7M57 - chains C and JJ of the 109 polymer chains in the assembly; structure by X-ray diffraction, 4.00 A resolution.

== Chain C (and JJ) ==
Molecule: Coat protein
Organism: Satellite tobacco mosaic virus
Notes: chain JJ of this document is another copy of the same molecule, construct and numbering; everything in this record applies to it too
UniProt: P17574 (COAT_STMV); residue numbers follow UniProt; this construct covers 1-159
Amino-acid sequence (159 residues; row label = number of the first residue in the row):
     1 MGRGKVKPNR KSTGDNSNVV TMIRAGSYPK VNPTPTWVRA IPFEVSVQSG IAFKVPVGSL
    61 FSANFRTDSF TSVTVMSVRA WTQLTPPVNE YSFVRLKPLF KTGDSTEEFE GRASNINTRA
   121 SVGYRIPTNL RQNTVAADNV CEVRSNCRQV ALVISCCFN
Not modelled in the structure: 1-15

== Interface between chain C and chain JJ ==
Contacting residue pairs (10; chain C residue first):
  Asn18(C) - Met76(JJ)
  Asn18(C) - Arg131(JJ)  hydrogen bond
  Val19(C) - Thr36(JJ)
  Val19(C) - Cys157(JJ)  hydrophobic
  Val19(C) - Asn159(JJ)
  Met22(C) - Lys30(JJ)
  Met22(C) - Val31(JJ)
  Met22(C) - Asn32(JJ)
  Arg24(C) - Lys30(JJ)
  Ala25(C) - Lys30(JJ)  hydrogen bond (backbone-side chain)
Also at the interface, not in a pair above, chain C (6 interface residues in all): Val20
Also at the interface, not in a pair above, chain JJ (9 interface residues in all): Thr74

== In short ==
The interface between chain C and chain JJ involves 6 residues on one side and 9 on the other, with 2 hydrogen
bonds. Polar contacts include Asn18(C)-Arg131(JJ) and Ala25(C)-Lys30(JJ).
Chain C and chain JJ are both Coat protein (Satellite tobacco mosaic virus); the structure, Crystallographic
structure of a primitive orthorhombic crystal form of STMV, was determined by X-ray diffraction, deposited
together with 5BKL, 5BKN, 7M2T, 7M2V, 7M3T and 7M50.
